PDB entry 2GXB | X-ray diffraction, 2.25 A resolution | chains E and A of the 4 polymer chains in the assembly

Chain E:
Molecule: 7-nt RNA strand
Sequence (7 nucleotides; each row starts with the number of its first residue; numbering starts at 0):
     0 UCGCGCG
Ion coordination: Na+ site 1: C3 (shared with 1 residue of chain F); Na+ site 2: C5 (shared with 1 residue of chain F)

Chain A:
Molecule: Double-stranded RNA-specific adenosine deaminase
Source organism: Homo sapiens
Notes: EC 3.5.4.-; fragment: Za Domain
UniProt: P55265 (DSRAD_HUMAN); residue numbers follow UniProt; this construct covers 140-202
Sequence (66 residues; each row starts with the number of its first residue):
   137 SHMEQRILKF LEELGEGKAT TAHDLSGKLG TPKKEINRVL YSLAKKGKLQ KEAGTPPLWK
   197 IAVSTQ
Disordered / not traced: 199-202
Sequence notes: cloning artifact (137-139)
UniProt features mapped onto this chain:
  - natural variant: Pro193 (P193A: In AGS6)
Reported in the primary citation:
  - binding site for the 7-nt RNA strand (chain E): Lys169, Lys170, Asn173, Arg174, Tyr177, Lys187, Thr191, Trp195
  - conformationally variable residues (side-chain flip): Arg174

Interface between chain E and chain A:
Contacting residue pairs (17; chain E residue first):
  C1(E) - Thr191(A)  sugar contact
  G2(E) - Tyr177(A)  phosphate contact
  G2(E) - Gly190(A)  sugar contact
  G2(E) - Thr191(A)  hydrogen bond to the phosphate
  G2(E) - Pro192(A)  phosphate contact
  G2(E) - Pro193(A)  phosphate contact
  C3(E) - Asn173(A)  phosphate contact
  C3(E) - Tyr177(A)  hydrogen bond to the phosphate
  C3(E) - Pro193(A)  phosphate contact
  G4(E) - Lys169(A)  salt bridge to the phosphate
  G4(E) - Lys170(A)  phosphate contact
  G4(E) - Asn173(A)  hydrogen bond to the phosphate
  G4(E) - Arg174(A)  sugar contact
  G4(E) - Tyr177(A)  base contact
  C5(E) - Lys170(A)  phosphate contact
  C5(E) - Arg174(A)  salt bridge to the phosphate
  G6(E) - Lys170(A)  salt bridge to the phosphate

Summary:
6 residues of chain E face 9 of chain A across their interface, with 3 hydrogen bonds and 3 salt bridges.
Polar contacts include G2(E)-Thr191(A), C3(E)-Tyr177(A) and G4(E)-Asn173(A). From the paper: a binding site
for the 7-nt RNA strand (chain E) at Lys169(A), Lys170(A) and Asn173(A) among others; conformational
variability at Arg174(A).
Chain E is a 7-nt RNA strand and chain A is Double-stranded RNA-specific adenosine deaminase (Homo sapiens);
the structure, Crystal Structure of The Za Domain bound to Z-RNA, was determined by X-ray diffraction.
